PDB entry 8X2J | electron microscopy, 2.70 A resolution | chains A and B of the 8 polymer chains in the assembly

# Chain A
Molecule: Cytochrome c7-like domain-containing protein
Source organism: Chloroflexus aurantiacus (strain ATCC 29366 / DSM 635 / J-10-fl)
UniProtKB: A9WEV2 (A9WEV2_CHLAA); residues 1-219 here = UniProt positions 1-219
Chain sequence (219 residues; row label = number of the first residue in the row):
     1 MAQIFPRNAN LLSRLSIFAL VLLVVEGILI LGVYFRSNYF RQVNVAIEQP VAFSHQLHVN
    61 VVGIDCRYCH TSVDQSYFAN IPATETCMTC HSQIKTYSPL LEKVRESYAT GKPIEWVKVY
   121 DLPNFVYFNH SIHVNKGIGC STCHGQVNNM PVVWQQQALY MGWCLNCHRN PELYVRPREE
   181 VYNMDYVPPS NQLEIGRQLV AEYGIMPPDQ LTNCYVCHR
Disordered / not traced: 1
Covalently attached groups: heme c (HEC) linked to Cys-66, Cys-69, Cys-87, Cys-90, Cys-140, Cys-143, Cys-164, Cys-167, Cys-214, Cys-217
Ion coordination: heme c Fe (5 sites), coordinated by His-55, His-58, His-70, His-91, His-130, His-133, His-144, Met-161, His-168, His-218
Ligand contacts:
  - heme c (HEC), molecule 1: Arg-41, Leu-122, Pro-123, Phe-125, Val-126, Leu-159, Tyr-160, Met-161, Leu-165, His-168, Leu-211, Thr-212, Asn-213, His-218
  - heme c (HEC), molecule 2: Gln-49, Phe-53, His-55, His-58, Val-59, Ile-64, Asp-65, His-70, Ile-81, Pro-82, Trp-116, Val-117, Lys-118, Val-119, Tyr-120, His-144, Val-147, Asn-148, Val-153, Met-184
  - heme c (HEC), molecule 3: Val-51, Phe-53, Leu-57, His-58, Val-62, Ile-64, Tyr-68, Pro-82, Thr-86, His-91, Ile-94, Lys-95, Leu-100, Leu-101, Val-104, Trp-116
  - heme c (HEC), molecule 4: His-70, Val-73, Tyr-77, Phe-78, Ala-79, Asn-80, Ile-81, Lys-118, Tyr-120, Asp-121, Leu-122, Phe-128, His-130, His-133, Val-134, Ile-138, Gly-139, His-144, Leu-159, Tyr-182
  - heme c (HEC), molecule 5: Leu-122, Val-126, Tyr-127, Phe-128, Asn-129, Ile-132, His-133, Lys-136, Ile-138, Trp-163, His-168, Tyr-174, Gly-204, Ile-205, Met-206, Gln-210, Leu-211, Val-216

# Chain B
Molecule: Fe-S-cluster-containing hydrogenase components 1-like protein
Source organism: Chloroflexus aurantiacus (strain ATCC 29366 / DSM 635 / J-10-fl)
UniProtKB: A9WEV3 (A9WEV3_CHLAA); residues 1-1029 here = UniProt positions 1-1029
Chain sequence (1029 residues; each row starts with the number of its first residue):
     1 MTQQQPDLEA IRAQLRDARG PQFWRSLDQL ADAPAFRELI EREFPRGASE LEDGISRRTF
    61 LKLMGASLAL AGVTACTYQP RQYIAPFDRQ PEGRVPGIPQ YFASTLTLGG YGTGVLVRSN
   121 EGRPTKVEGN PRHPASLGGT DLFAQAEILT MYDPDRSTTV LRQGVPSTWA EFTTTLGNAL
   181 TAARATQGAG VRLLTTTITS PSLAAQIEQF LQAYPQARWY QYEPINRDNV VAGARLAFGR
   241 DVTTRYDLSA AQVVVSLDAD FLAPGPGFVA YARAFAERRK VRKDSTTMNR LYVVEASPST
   301 TGTAADHRLP LRADAIAAFT GALANELGVG GAPATLSPKA EEFLRAIARD LEEHRGQSVV
   361 IAGDQQPPIV HALAHLINAE LGNVGQTVFY HEPVEARPTN QTEELVALVS EMAAGRVETL
   421 IMIGGNPVYN APGDLRFADR MASVPLTIHL SQFVDETSAR ATWHIPQAHP LESWGDARAF
   481 DGTASIVQPL IEPLYGGKTA NELLAAMLGQ PEAESYDLVR SFWLEQIGET GWQVALANGV
   541 IAETVAPVIE PTLNEGAIRA TPIPQPGDGV EIVFRPDPSL FDGFYANNGW LQELPRPLTK
   601 LVWDNAALMS PRTAIKLLGL PFNADRLIGT EADDRERQQY LEQLSKVNGT IARIEYRGGI
   661 IEIPIWLLPG HAEDSITLNL GYGRTHAGRV GNNVGIDVYP IRTSDSPWFG AGARVTNTGR
   721 TYLLVSTQDH WTLEGRDIYR VGEFKKFKED PKYIAKEVYQ EEYGRETPNY QSLQPGDDYT
   781 GRNAWGMTIN LNACIGCNAC VVACQAENNI AVVGKDQVSR GREMHWIRID RYFAGEDLDN
   841 PSIYMMPVNC MQCEKAPCEV VCPVAATVHD YEGLNNMVYN RCVGTKYCSN NCPYKVRRFN
   901 FLQYSDTTTE TFKLAFNPDV TVRIRGVMEK CTYCVQRISG ARIAAKRAAV QAGQSSYVIS
   961 DGAIQTACEQ ACPTGAIVFG DINDSNSRVA KWKAEGHNYG LLGFLNTVPR TTYLARVRNP
  1021 SEELEKVEG
Disordered / not traced: 1-75, 1027-1029
Ion coordination: 4Fe-4S cluster Fe site 1: Cys-794, Cys-797, Cys-800, Cys-972; 4Fe-4S cluster Fe site 2: Cys-804, Cys-931, Cys-934, Cys-968; 4Fe-4S cluster Fe site 3: Cys-850, Cys-853, Cys-858, Cys-892; 3Fe-4S cluster Fe near Cys-862 (its only coordinating residue here)
Ligand contacts:
  - 3Fe-4S cluster (F3S): Val-861, Cys-862, Pro-863, Val-864, Ala-866, Thr-867, Met-877, Cys-882, Val-883, Gly-884, Thr-885, Lys-886, Tyr-887, Cys-888, Arg-897, Met-928
  - heme c (HEC), molecule 1: Tyr-78, Ala-865, Val-878, Asn-880, Arg-881
  - heme c (HEC), molecule 2: Arg-942, Ile-943, Lys-946
  - 4Fe-4S cluster (SF4), molecule 1: Met-787, Cys-804, Asn-808, Trp-826, Ile-827, Asn-849, Cys-931, Thr-932, Tyr-933, Cys-934, Thr-966, Ala-967, Cys-968
  - 4Fe-4S cluster (SF4), molecule 2: Ala-793, Cys-794, Ile-795, Gly-796, Cys-797, Asn-798, Ala-799, Cys-800, Ile-829, Pro-847, Ala-971, Cys-972, Pro-973, Thr-974, Ala-976, Ile-977
  - 4Fe-4S cluster (SF4), molecule 3: Cys-850, Met-851, Gln-852, Cys-853, Ala-856, Pro-857, Cys-858, Asn-875, Cys-892, Pro-893, Tyr-894, Val-896, Arg-897, Lys-930

# Chain A / chain B interface
Pairs across the interface - 95 pairs, chain A then chain B:
  Tyr-34(A) with Cys-76(B), hydrogen bond (side chain-backbone)
  Tyr-39(A) with Cys-76(B), hydrogen bond (side chain-backbone); Thr-77(B)
  Phe-40(A) with Cys-76(B); Thr-77(B); Tyr-78(B), hydrogen bond (backbone-backbone)
  Arg-41(A) with Tyr-78(B)
  Gln-42(A) with Thr-77(B)
  Ile-47(A) with Arg-81(B)
  Glu-48(A) with Arg-81(B)
  Ser-72(A) with Val-95(B); Pro-96(B), hydrogen bond (side chain-backbone)
  Gln-75(A) with Ile-98(B)
  Ser-76(A) with Pro-96(B), hydrogen bond (side chain-backbone); Gly-97(B); Ile-98(B)
  Tyr-77(A) with Gly-97(B)
  Phe-78(A) with Pro-96(B)
  Asn-80(A) with Gln-90(B), hydrogen bond; Pro-96(B)
  Ile-81(A) with Pro-86(B)
  Pro-82(A) with Pro-86(B)
  Ala-83(A) with Phe-87(B)
  Thr-84(A) with Phe-87(B), hydrogen bond (backbone-backbone); Asp-88(B)
  Glu-85(A) with Asp-88(B), hydrogen bond (backbone-backbone); Gln-90(B), hydrogen bond (side chain-backbone)
  Tyr-108(A) with Asp-88(B); Arg-89(B), hydrogen bond (backbone-side chain)
  Thr-110(A) with Asp-88(B)
  Pro-113(A) with Pro-86(B)
  Ile-114(A) with Ile-84(B); Pro-86(B)
  Glu-115(A) with Tyr-83(B); Ile-84(B); Ala-85(B)
  Trp-116(A) with Tyr-83(B); Ile-84(B), hydrogen bond (backbone-backbone); Pro-86(B)
  Val-117(A) with Arg-81(B); Tyr-83(B), hydrophobic
  Lys-118(A) with Gln-82(B), hydrogen bond (backbone-backbone); Ile-84(B)
  Asp-121(A) with Gln-79(B); Gln-82(B)
  Leu-122(A) with Gln-79(B)
  Pro-123(A) with Tyr-78(B); Gln-79(B)
  Phe-125(A) with Asn-880(B)
  Tyr-127(A) with Pro-918(B); Asp-919(B); Val-920(B); Thr-921(B), hydrogen bond (side chain-backbone)
  Asn-129(A) with Ile-943(B)
  Ser-131(A) with Arg-947(B), hydrogen bond
  Ile-132(A) with Ile-943(B), hydrophobic; Lys-946(B)
  Asn-135(A) with Arg-947(B); Val-950(B); Gln-951(B), hydrogen bond
  Lys-136(A) with Lys-946(B); Val-950(B)
  Arg-178(A) with Val-950(B); Gln-951(B)
  Ala-201(A) with Ser-955(B)
  Glu-202(A) with Ser-955(B)
  Tyr-203(A) with Val-950(B)
  Gly-204(A) with Ser-955(B)
  Met-206(A) with Lys-946(B); Tyr-957(B), hydrophobic
  Gln-210(A) with Tyr-871(B); Glu-872(B), hydrogen bond; Arg-942(B); Lys-946(B), hydrogen bond
  Asn-213(A) with Asp-870(B); Tyr-871(B), hydrogen bond (side chain-backbone); Glu-872(B)
  Cys-214(A) with Val-868(B), hydrophobic; Asn-876(B); Val-878(B), hydrophobic
  Tyr-215(A) with Asn-875(B); Asn-876(B); Met-877(B), hydrogen bond (side chain-backbone); Thr-932(B); Val-935(B), hydrophobic; Ser-939(B), hydrogen bond (backbone-side chain); Arg-942(B)
  His-218(A) with Val-878(B); Asn-880(B), hydrogen bond
  Arg-219(A) with Tyr-879(B); Asp-919(B), salt bridge; Thr-921(B); Val-935(B); Gln-936(B); Ser-939(B)
Also at the interface, not in a pair above, chain A (54 interface residues in all): Asp-74, Gly-111, Asn-124, Pro-207, Asp-209, Val-216
Also at the interface, not in a pair above, chain B (45 interface residues in all): Leu-874

# In short
Chain A and chain B form an interface of 54 and 45 residues respectively, with 21 hydrogen bonds and 1 salt
bridge. Polar pairs include Arg-219(A)/Asp-919(B), Tyr-34(A)/Cys-76(B) and Tyr-39(A)/Cys-76(B). Ligands of
chain B: heme c, 3 copies of 4Fe-4S cluster and 3Fe-4S cluster.
Here chain A is Cytochrome c7-like domain-containing protein and chain B is Fe-S-cluster-containing
hydrogenase components 1-like protein, both from Chloroflexus aurantiacus (strain ATCC 29366 / DSM 635 /
J-10-fl). Entry 8X2J (Cryo-EM structure of the photosynthetic alternative complex III with a quinone inhibitor
HQNO from Chloroflexus aurantiacus) was determined by electron microscopy together with 8K9E and 8K9F from the
same study.
